PDB entry 4DWS | X-ray diffraction, 1.80 A resolution | chain A

# Chain A
Molecule: Chi2
Organism: Yersinia entomophaga
Notes: fragment: C-terminal domain
UniProtKB: B6A879 (B6A879_9ENTR); residue numbers follow UniProt; this construct covers 92-633
Amino-acid sequence (546 residues; numbered 88 to 633; the number before each row is that of its first residue):
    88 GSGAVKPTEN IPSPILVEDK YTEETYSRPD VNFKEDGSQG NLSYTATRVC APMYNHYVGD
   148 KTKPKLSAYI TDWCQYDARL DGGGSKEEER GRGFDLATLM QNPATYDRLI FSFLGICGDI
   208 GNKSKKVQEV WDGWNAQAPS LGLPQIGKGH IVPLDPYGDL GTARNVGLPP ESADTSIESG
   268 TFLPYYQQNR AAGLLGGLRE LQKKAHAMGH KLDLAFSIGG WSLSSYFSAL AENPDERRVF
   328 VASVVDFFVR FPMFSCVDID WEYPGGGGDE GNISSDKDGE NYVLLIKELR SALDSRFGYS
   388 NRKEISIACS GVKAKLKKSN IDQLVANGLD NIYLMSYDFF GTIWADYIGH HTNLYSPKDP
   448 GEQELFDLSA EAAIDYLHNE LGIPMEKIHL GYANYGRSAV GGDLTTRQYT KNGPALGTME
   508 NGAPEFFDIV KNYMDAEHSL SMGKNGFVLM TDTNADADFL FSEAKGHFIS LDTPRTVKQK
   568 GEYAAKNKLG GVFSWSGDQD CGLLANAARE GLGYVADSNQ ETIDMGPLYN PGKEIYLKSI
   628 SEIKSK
Not modelled in the structure: 88-89, 605-607, 633
Construct notes: expression tag (88-91)
Modified positions: Lys-93, Lys-210, Lys-290, Lys-400, Lys-402, Lys-552, Lys-565 (n-dimethyl-lysine; MLY); Lys-364, Lys-390, Lys-498, Lys-620 (n-trimethyllysine; M3L); Lys-405, Lys-518, Lys-625 (n-methyl-lysine; MLZ)
Curated features (UniProtKB/Swiss-Prot):
  - active site: Glu-349 (Proton donor)
  - binding site (chitin): Gln-275, Asn-276, Gly-306 to Ser-309, Tyr-350, Met-422 to Asp-425, Trp-582

# Summary
From UniProt: active-site residue Glu-349 and 12 chitin-binding residues.
Chain A is Chi2 (Yersinia entomophaga); the structure, Crystal Structure of a chitinase from the Yersinia
entomophaga toxin complex, was determined by X-ray diffraction, deposited together with 4IGL.
